PDB entry 8OEL | electron microscopy, 8.24 A resolution (very low resolution: no residue pairs are listed; an interface is given only as per-side residue counts) | chains A and C of the 7 polymer chains in the assembly

# Chain A
Molecule: Replication factor A
From: Pyrococcus abyssi
UniProt: G8ZHS0 (G8ZHS0_PYRAB); residue numbers follow UniProt; this construct covers 3-358
Sequence (358 residues; row label = number of the first residue in the row):
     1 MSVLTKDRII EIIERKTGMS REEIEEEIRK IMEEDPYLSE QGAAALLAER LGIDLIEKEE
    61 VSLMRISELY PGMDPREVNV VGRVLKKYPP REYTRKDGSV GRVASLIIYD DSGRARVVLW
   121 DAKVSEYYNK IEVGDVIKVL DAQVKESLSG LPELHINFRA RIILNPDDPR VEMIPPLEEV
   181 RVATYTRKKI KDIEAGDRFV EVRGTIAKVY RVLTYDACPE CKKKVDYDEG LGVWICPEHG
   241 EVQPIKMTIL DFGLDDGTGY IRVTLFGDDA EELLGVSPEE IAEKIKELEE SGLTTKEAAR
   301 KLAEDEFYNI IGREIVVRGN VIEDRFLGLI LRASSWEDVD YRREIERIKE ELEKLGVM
Not modelled in the structure: 1-61, 175-185
Differences from the reference sequence: initiating methionine (1); expression tag (2)
Metal / ion sites: Zn2+: Cys218, Cys221, Cys236, His239

# Chain C
Molecule: RPA14 subunit of the hetero-oligomeric complex involved in homologous recombination
From: Pyrococcus abyssi
UniProt: Q9V1Z0 (Q9V1Z0_PYRAB); residue numbers follow UniProt; this construct covers 2-117
Sequence (122 residues; each row starts with the number of its first residue; numbers below 1 keep their minus sign (Gly-4 is residue -4)):
    -4 GTGDGSEVQV RRRKPAVERK ISEIREEDTR VSLIGRVIKV DKMDYMFWLD DGTGVAIIES
    56 ESDLPKVGQV VRVIGRIIRN EEGIHIYAEV IQDFSDADLE ALEEIRELER KLLPRLEGEI
   116 VW
Not modelled in the structure: -4 to 4
Differences from the reference sequence: expression tag (-4 to 1)

# Interface between chain A and chain C
At this resolution (8 A) residue pairs are not listed: 6 residues of chain A and 7 of chain C lie at the interface.

# In short
Chain A and chain C form an interface of 6 and 7 residues respectively. Cys218(A), Cys221(A), Cys236(A) and
His239(A) coordinate Zn2+.
Here chain A is Replication factor A and chain C is RPA14 subunit of the hetero-oligomeric complex involved in
homologous recombination, both from Pyrococcus abyssi. Entry 8OEL (Condensed RPA-DNA nucleoprotein filament)
was determined by electron microscopy (same publication as 8AAJ, 8AAS, 8C5Y, 8C5Z and 8OEJ).
